Entry 1Y1W (X-ray diffraction, 4.00 A resolution); this record covers chains A and I of the 15 polymer chains in the assembly.

Chain A:
Protein: DNA-directed RNA polymerase II largest subunit
From: Saccharomyces cerevisiae
Notes: EC 2.7.7.6
UniProt: P04050 (RPB1_YEAST); numbering as in UniProt (aligned over 1-1733)
Chain sequence (1733 residues; row label = number of the first residue in the row):
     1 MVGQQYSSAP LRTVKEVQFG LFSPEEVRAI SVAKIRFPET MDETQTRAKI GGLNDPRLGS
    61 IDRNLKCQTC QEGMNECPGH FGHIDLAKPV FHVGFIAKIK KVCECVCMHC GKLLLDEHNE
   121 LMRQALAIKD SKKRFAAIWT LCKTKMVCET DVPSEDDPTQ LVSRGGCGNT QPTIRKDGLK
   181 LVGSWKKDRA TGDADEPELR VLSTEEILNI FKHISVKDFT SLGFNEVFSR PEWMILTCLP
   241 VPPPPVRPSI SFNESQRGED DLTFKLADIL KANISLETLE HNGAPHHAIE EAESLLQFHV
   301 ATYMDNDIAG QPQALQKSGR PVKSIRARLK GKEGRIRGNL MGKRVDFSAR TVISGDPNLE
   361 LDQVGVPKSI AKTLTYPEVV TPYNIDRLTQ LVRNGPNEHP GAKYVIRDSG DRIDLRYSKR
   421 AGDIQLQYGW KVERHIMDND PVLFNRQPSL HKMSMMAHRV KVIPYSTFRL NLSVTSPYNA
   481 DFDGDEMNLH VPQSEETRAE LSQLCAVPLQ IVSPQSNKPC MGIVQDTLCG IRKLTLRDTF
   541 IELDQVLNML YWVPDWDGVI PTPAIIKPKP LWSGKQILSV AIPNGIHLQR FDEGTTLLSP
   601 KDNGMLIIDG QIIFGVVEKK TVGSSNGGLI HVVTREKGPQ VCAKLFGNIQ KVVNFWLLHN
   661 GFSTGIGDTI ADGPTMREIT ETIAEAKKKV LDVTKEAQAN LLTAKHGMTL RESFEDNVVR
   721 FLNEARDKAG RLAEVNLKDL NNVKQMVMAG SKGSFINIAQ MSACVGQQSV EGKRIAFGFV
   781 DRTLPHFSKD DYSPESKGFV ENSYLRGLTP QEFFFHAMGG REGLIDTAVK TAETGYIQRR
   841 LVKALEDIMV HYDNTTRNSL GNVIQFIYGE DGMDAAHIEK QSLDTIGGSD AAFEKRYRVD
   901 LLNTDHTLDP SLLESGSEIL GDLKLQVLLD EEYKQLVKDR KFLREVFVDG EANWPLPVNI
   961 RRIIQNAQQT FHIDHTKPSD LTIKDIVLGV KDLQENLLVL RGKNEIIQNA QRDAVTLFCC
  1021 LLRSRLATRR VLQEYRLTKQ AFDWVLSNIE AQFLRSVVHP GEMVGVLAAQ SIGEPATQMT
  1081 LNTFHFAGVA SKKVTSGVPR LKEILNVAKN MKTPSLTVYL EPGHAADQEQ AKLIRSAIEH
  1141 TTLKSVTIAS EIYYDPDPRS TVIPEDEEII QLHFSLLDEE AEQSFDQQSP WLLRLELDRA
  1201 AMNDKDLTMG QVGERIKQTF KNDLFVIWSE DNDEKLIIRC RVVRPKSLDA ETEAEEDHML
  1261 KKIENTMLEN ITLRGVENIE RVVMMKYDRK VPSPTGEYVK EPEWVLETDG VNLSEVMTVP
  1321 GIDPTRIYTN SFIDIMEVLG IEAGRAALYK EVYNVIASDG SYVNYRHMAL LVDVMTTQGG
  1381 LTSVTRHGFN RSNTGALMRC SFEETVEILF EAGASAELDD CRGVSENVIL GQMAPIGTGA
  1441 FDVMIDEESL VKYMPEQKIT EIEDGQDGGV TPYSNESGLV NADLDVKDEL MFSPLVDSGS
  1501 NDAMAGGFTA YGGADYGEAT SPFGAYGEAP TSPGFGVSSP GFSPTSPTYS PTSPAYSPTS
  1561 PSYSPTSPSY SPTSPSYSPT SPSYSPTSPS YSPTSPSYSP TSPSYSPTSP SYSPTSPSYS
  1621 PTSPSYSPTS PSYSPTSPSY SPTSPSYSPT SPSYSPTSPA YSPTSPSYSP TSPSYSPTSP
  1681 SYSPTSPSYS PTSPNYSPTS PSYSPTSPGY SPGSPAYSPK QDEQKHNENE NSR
Unresolved in the structure: 1, 187-194, 1082-1091, 1177-1186, 1244-1253, 1456-1733
Ion coordination: Zn2+ site 1: Cys67, Cys70, Cys77, His80; Zn2+ site 2: Cys110, Cys167; Mg2+: Asp481 (shared with 1 residue of chain P)
Curated features (UniProtKB/Swiss-Prot):
  - region: Pro248 to Asp260 (Lid loop), Asn306 to Lys323 (Rudder loop), Pro810 to Glu822 (Bridging helix)
  - binding site (Zn(2+)): Cys67, Cys70, Cys77, His80, Cys107, Cys110, Cys148, Cys167
  - binding site (Mg(2+)): Asp481, Asp483, Asp485
  - modified residue: Thr1471 (Phosphothreonine)
  - cross-link (Glycyl lysine isopeptide (Lys-Gly)): Lys695 (interchain with G-Cter in ubiquitin), Lys1246 (interchain with G-Cter in ubiquitin), Lys1350 (interchain with G-Cter in ubiquitin)
  - natural variant: Ser1653 to Pro1659 (deletion: In strain: A364A)
  - mutagenesis: Lys1246 (K1246R: Impairs ubiquitination during transcription stress)
Reported in the primary citation:
  - binding site for the 19-nt DNA strand: Lys330, Arg337
  - binding site for the 10-nt RNA strand: Phe252
  - specificity-determining residues: Asn479 (proposed by the authors, not directly observed)

Chain I:
Protein: DNA-directed RNA polymerase II subunit 9
From: Saccharomyces cerevisiae
Notes: EC 2.7.7.6
UniProt: P27999 (RPB9_YEAST); residue numbers follow UniProt; this construct covers 1-122
Chain sequence (122 residues; row label = number of the first residue in the row):
     1 MTTFRFCRDC NNMLYPREDK ENNRLLFECR TCSYVEEAGS PLVYRHELIT NIGETAGVVQ
    61 DIGSDPTLPR SDRECPKCHS RENVFFQSQQ RRKDTSMVLF FVCLSCSHIF TSDQKNKRTQ
   121 FS
Unresolved in the structure: 1, 121-122
Ion coordination: Zn2+ site 1: Cys7, Cys10, Cys29, Cys32; Zn2+ site 2: Cys75, Cys78, Cys106
Curated features (UniProtKB/Swiss-Prot):
  - zinc finger: Cys7 to Cys32 (C4-type), Ser71 to Thr111 (TFIIS-type)
  - binding site (Zn(2+)): Cys7, Cys10, Cys29, Cys32, Cys75, Cys78, Cys103, Cys106
  - modified residue: Ser40 (Phosphoserine)

Interface between chain A and chain I:
Contacting residue pairs (56; chain A residue first):
  Ala697(A) - Met97(I)
  Gln698(A) - Met97(I)
  Gln698(A) - Val98(I)
  Gln698(A) - Leu99(I)
  Gln698(A) - Ser112(I)  hydrogen bond (backbone-side chain)
  Ala699(A) - Ser112(I)
  Ala699(A) - Asp113(I)
  Ala699(A) - Gln114(I)  hydrogen bond (backbone-backbone)
  Asn700(A) - Val98(I)
  Asn700(A) - Asp113(I)
  Asn700(A) - Lys115(I)
  Leu701(A) - Gln114(I)
  Thr709(A) - Lys93(I)
  Thr709(A) - Asp94(I)
  Leu710(A) - Asp94(I)
  Leu710(A) - Met97(I)
  Arg711(A) - Gln87(I)  hydrogen bond
  Arg711(A) - Arg92(I)
  Arg711(A) - Lys93(I)
  Arg711(A) - Thr95(I)
  Arg711(A) - Ser96(I)
  Arg711(A) - Met97(I)
  Phe714(A) - Met97(I)  hydrophobic
  Asp781(A) - Arg91(I)  salt bridge
  Arg782(A) - Thr67(I)
  Ser788(A) - Thr67(I)
  Ser788(A) - Leu68(I)
  Ser788(A) - Pro69(I)
  Lys789(A) - Thr67(I)  hydrogen bond (backbone-backbone)
  Asp790(A) - Gln87(I)  hydrogen bond
  Tyr792(A) - Gln87(I)
  Thr1147(A) - Leu48(I)
  Ile1148(A) - Glu47(I)
  Ile1148(A) - Leu48(I)  hydrogen bond (backbone-backbone)
  Ile1148(A) - Ile49(I)  hydrogen bond (backbone-backbone)
  Ala1149(A) - Glu47(I)
  Ser1150(A) - Tyr44(I)
  Ser1150(A) - Arg45(I)
  Ser1150(A) - His46(I)  hydrogen bond (backbone-backbone)
  Glu1151(A) - Tyr44(I)
  Glu1151(A) - Arg45(I)  salt bridge
  Ile1152(A) - Val43(I)  hydrogen bond (backbone-backbone)
  Ile1152(A) - Tyr44(I)  hydrogen bond (backbone-backbone)
  Tyr1153(A) - Pro41(I)
  Tyr1153(A) - Leu42(I)  hydrophobic
  Tyr1154(A) - Glu18(I)  hydrogen bond
  Tyr1154(A) - Arg24(I)
  Tyr1154(A) - Leu25(I)
  Tyr1154(A) - Pro41(I)  hydrogen bond (backbone-backbone)
  Val1162(A) - Pro41(I)  hydrophobic
  Pro1190(A) - Glu18(I)
  Trp1191(A) - Val43(I)  hydrophobic
  Asp1198(A) - Ile49(I)
  Lys1261(A) - Tyr44(I)
  Glu1264(A) - Tyr44(I)
  Glu1264(A) - His46(I)
Also at the interface, not in a pair above, chain A (33 interface residues in all): Lys1144, Pro1156, Glu1196, Leu1268
Also at the interface, not in a pair above, chain I (33 interface residues in all): Asn23, Asp65, Phe86, Asn116

Overview:
The chain A/chain I interface involves 33 residues from each chain; the contacts include 12 hydrogen bonds and
2 salt bridges. Among the polar pairs are Asp781(A)-Arg91(I), Glu1151(A)-Arg45(I) and Gln698(A)-Ser112(I).
From the paper: a binding site for the 19-nt DNA strand at Lys330(A) and Arg337(A); a binding site for the
10-nt RNA strand at Phe252(A).
Chain A is DNA-directed RNA polymerase II largest subunit and chain I is DNA-directed RNA polymerase II
subunit 9, both from Saccharomyces cerevisiae; the structure, Complete RNA Polymerase II elongation complex,
was determined by X-ray diffraction, deposited together with 1Y77, 1Y1V and 1Y1Y.
